PDB entry 1K6O | X-ray diffraction, 3.19 A resolution | chains D and C of the 5 polymer chains in the assembly

[Chain D]
Molecule: 23-nt DNA strand
Sequence (23 nucleotides; row label = number of the first residue in the row):
   101 CACAGGATGT CCATATTAGG ACA

[Chain C]
Molecule: Serum response factor
Source organism: Homo sapiens
Notes: fragment: 133-235
Reference sequence: P11831 (SRF_HUMAN); residues 133-235 here = UniProt positions 133-235
Sequence (103 residues; row label = number of the first residue in the row):
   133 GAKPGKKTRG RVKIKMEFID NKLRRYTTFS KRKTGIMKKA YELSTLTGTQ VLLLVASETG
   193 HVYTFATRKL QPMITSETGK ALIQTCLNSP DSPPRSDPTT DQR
Unresolved in the structure: 133-137, 222-235

[How chain D and chain C interact]
Pairs across the interface (17; chain D residue first):
  DT117(D) - Arg143(C)  hydrogen bond to the base
  DT117(D) - Lys170(C)  phosphate contact
  DT117(D) - Lys171(C)  salt bridge to the phosphate
  DA118(D) - Arg143(C)  hydrogen bond to the sugar
  DA118(D) - Lys163(C)  phosphate contact
  DA118(D) - Arg164(C)  salt bridge to the phosphate
  DA118(D) - Gly167(C)  phosphate contact
  DG119(D) - Thr140(C)  base contact
  DG119(D) - Gly142(C)  hydrogen bond to the base
  DG119(D) - Arg143(C)  base contact
  DG119(D) - Val144(C)  hydrogen bond to the sugar
  DG119(D) - Ile146(C)  sugar contact
  DG119(D) - Thr160(C)  hydrogen bond to the phosphate
  DG119(D) - Arg164(C)  salt bridge to the phosphate
  DG120(D) - Thr140(C)  base contact
  DG120(D) - Arg141(C)  phosphate contact
  DG120(D) - Lys163(C)  base contact
Other interface residues (no listed pair), chain D (5 interface residues in all): DA121
Other interface residues (no listed pair), chain C (13 interface residues in all): Glu174

[Overview]
Chain D and chain C form an interface of 5 and 13 residues respectively, with 5 hydrogen bonds and 3 salt
bridges. Polar contacts include DT117(D)-Arg143(C), DG119(D)-Gly142(C) and DA118(D)-Arg143(C).
Here chain D is a 23-nt DNA strand and chain C is Serum response factor (Homo sapiens). Entry 1K6O (Crystal
Structure of a Ternary SAP-1/SRF/c-fos SRE DNA Complex) was determined by X-ray diffraction.
